Entry 8RPX (X-ray diffraction, 1.81 A resolution); this record covers chains B and G of the 4 polymer chains in the assembly.

# Chain B
Name: Restriction endonuclease (NhoI)
From: Nitrolancea hollandica
UniProtKB: I4EG67 (I4EG67_9BACT); residues 1-169 here = UniProt positions 1-169
Sequence (171 residues; numbered -1 to 169; the number before each row is that of its first residue; numbers below 1 keep their minus sign (Gly-1 is residue -1)):
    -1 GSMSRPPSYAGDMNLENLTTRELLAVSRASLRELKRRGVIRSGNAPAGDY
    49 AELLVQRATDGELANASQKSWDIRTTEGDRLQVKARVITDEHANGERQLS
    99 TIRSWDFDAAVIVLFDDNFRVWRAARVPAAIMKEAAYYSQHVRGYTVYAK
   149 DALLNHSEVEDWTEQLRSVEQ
Disordered / not traced: -1 to 12, 169
Differences from the reference sequence: expression tag (-1 to 0)
Ion coordination: Ca2+: Asp70, Gln80, Val81 (shared with 1 residue of chain F; DT5(G) of chain G)
Reported in the primary citation:
  - binding site for the 9-nt DNA strand: Ser137, Thr144
  - binding site for the 9-nt DNA strand: Asn42, Ser65, Arg84, Gln96, Ser98, Arg101
  - mutagenesis - R84H: decreased catalytic activity on methylated DNA
  - mutagenesis - R84H: abolished catalytic activity on 5hmC bases in the target
  - binding site for the 9-nt DNA strand: His139, Val140
  - mutagenesis - H139A: decreased catalytic activity
  - mutagenesis - V140A: decreased stability

# Chain G
Molecule: 9-nt DNA strand
Sequence (9 nucleotides; each row starts with the number of its first residue):
     1 GAGCTGCAG
Modified positions: 5CM (5-methyl-2'-deoxy-cytidine-5'-monophosphate) at position 4; 5CM (5-methyl-2'-deoxy-cytidine-5'-monophosphate) at position 7
Ion coordination: Ca2+ site 1: DT5 (shared with 3 residues of chain A; 1 residue of chain F)

# How chain B and chain G interact
Residue-residue contacts (36):
  Ser40(B) - DA8(G)  phosphate contact
  Gly41(B) - 5CM_7(G)  sugar contact
  Gly41(B) - DA8(G)  hydrogen bond to the phosphate
  Asn42(B) - DT5(G)  sugar contact
  Asn42(B) - DG6(G)  hydrogen bond to the base
  Asn42(B) - 5CM_7(G)  sugar contact
  Gly46(B) - DT5(G)  phosphate contact
  Gly46(B) - DG6(G)  phosphate contact
  Asn63(B) - DG9(G)  hydrogen bond to the phosphate
  Ala64(B) - 5CM_4(G)  sugar contact
  Ser65(B) - DG3(G)  sugar contact
  Ser65(B) - DA8(G)  hydrogen bond to the base
  Ser65(B) - DG9(G)  hydrogen bond to the sugar
  Gln66(B) - 5CM_4(G)  sugar contact
  Lys67(B) - DG3(G)  salt bridge to the phosphate
  Lys67(B) - 5CM_4(G)  phosphate contact
  Ser68(B) - 5CM_4(G)  phosphate contact
  Asp70(B) - DT5(G)  phosphate contact
  Gln80(B) - DT5(G)  phosphate contact
  Lys82(B) - DG6(G)  phosphate contact
  Ala83(B) - DG6(G)  hydrogen bond to the phosphate
  Arg84(B) - DG6(G)  sugar contact
  Arg84(B) - 5CM_7(G)  salt bridge to the phosphate
  Val85(B) - 5CM_7(G)  hydrogen bond to the phosphate
  Gln96(B) - DA2(G)  base contact
  Gln96(B) - DG3(G)  hydrogen bond to the base
  Gln96(B) - 5CM_7(G)  base contact
  Gln96(B) - DA8(G)  hydrogen bond to the base
  Leu97(B) - 5CM_7(G)  base contact
  Ser98(B) - DT5(G)  base contact
  Ser98(B) - DG6(G)  hydrogen bond to the base
  Ser98(B) - 5CM_7(G)  base contact
  His139(B) - DG3(G)  salt bridge to the phosphate
  His139(B) - 5CM_4(G)  salt bridge to the phosphate
  Val140(B) - 5CM_4(G)  base contact
  Tyr146(B) - DG1(G)  base contact
Other interface residues (no listed pair), chain B (28 interface residues in all): Arg26, Ala45, Glu50, Val81, Glu94, Arg101

# Summary
28 residues of chain B face 9 of chain G across their interface, with 10 hydrogen bonds and 4 salt bridges.
Among the polar pairs are Asn42(B)-DG6(G), Ser65(B)-DA8(G) and Gln96(B)-DG3(G). The paper reports a binding
site for the 9-nt DNA strand at Ser137(B), Thr144(B) and Asn42(B) among others; R84H of chain B reduces
catalytic activity on methylated DNA; 3 substitutions were tested in all.
Here chain B is Restriction endonuclease (NhoI) (Nitrolancea hollandica) and chain G is a 9-nt DNA strand.
Entry 8RPX (NhoI restriction endonuclease in complex with quadruply methylated DNA target) was determined by
X-ray diffraction, deposited together with 8Q5M, 8Q5N and 8Q5O.
